PDB entry 8OWG | X-ray diffraction, 2.63 A resolution | chain A

[Chain A]
Molecule: Hepatocyte growth factor receptor
Source organism: Homo sapiens
Notes: EC 2.7.10.1
Reference sequence: P08581 (MET_HUMAN); residues 1038-1346 here = UniProt positions 1038-1346
Chain sequence (309 residues; row label = number of the first residue in the row):
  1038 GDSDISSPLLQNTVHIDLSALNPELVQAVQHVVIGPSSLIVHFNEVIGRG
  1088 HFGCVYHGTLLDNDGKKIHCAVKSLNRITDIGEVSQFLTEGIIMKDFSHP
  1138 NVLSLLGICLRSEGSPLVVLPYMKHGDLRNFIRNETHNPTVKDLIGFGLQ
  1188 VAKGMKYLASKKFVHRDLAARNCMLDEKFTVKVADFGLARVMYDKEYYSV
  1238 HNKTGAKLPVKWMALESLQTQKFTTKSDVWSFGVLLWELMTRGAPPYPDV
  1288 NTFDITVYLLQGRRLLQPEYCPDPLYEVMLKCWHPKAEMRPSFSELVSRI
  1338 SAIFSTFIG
Disordered / not traced: 1038-1059, 1080-1089, 1100-1104, 1114-1118, 1148-1151, 1229-1245, 1345-1346
Sequence notes: engineered mutation Val-1228 (Asp in P08581)
Small-molecule neighbours: W40 (5-[3,5-bis(fluoranyl)phenyl]-1-[(1S)-1-phenylethyl]pyrimidine-2,4-dione): Phe-1124, Glu-1127, Gly-1128, Met-1131, Phe-1134, Val-1139, Leu-1140, Ser-1141, Leu-1142, Ile-1145, Val-1155, Leu-1157, Leu-1195, Phe-1200, His-1202, Val-1220, Ala-1221, Asp-1222, Leu-1225, Val-1228
UniProt features mapped onto this chain:
  - active site: Asp-1204 (Proton acceptor)
  - binding site (ATP): Ile-1084 to Val-1092, Lys-1110
  - modified residue: Tyr-1230 (Phosphotyrosine), Tyr-1234 (Phosphotyrosine), Tyr-1235 (Phosphotyrosine), Thr-1289 (Phosphothreonine)
  - natural variant: Val-1092 (V1092I: In RCCP), His-1094 (H1094L: In RCCP; H1094R: In RCCP; H1094Y: In RCCP), His-1106 (H1106D: In RCCP), Met-1131 (M1131T: In RCCP), Thr-1173 (T1173I: In HCC), Val-1188 (V1188L: In RCCP), Leu-1195 (L1195V: In RCCP), Val-1220 (V1220I: In RCCP), Tyr-1230 (Y1230C: In RCCP; Y1230D: In RCCP; Y1230H: In RCCP), Tyr-1234 (Y1234C: In DA11), Lys-1244 (K1244R: In HCC), Met-1250 (M1250I: In HCC; M1250T: In RCCP), 1 further natural variant entry in UniProt
  - mutagenesis: Tyr-1234 (Y1234F: Complete loss of kinase activity and of ligand-induced ubiquitination. Alters interaction with PTPN1 and PTPN2. Loss of interaction with PTPN1 and PTPN2; when associated with F-1235), Tyr-1235 (Y1235F: Complete loss of kinase activity. Alters interaction with PTPN1 and PTPN2. Loss of interaction with PTPN1 and PTPN2; when associated with F-1234), Tyr-1313 (Y1313F: No effect on ligand-induced CBL-mediated ubiquitination; when associated with F-1349, F-1356 and F-1365)
Reported in the primary citation:
  - binding site for W40: Phe-1124, Leu-1140, Asp-1222
  - conformationally variable residues (side-chain flip): Phe-1223
  - mutagenesis - D1228V: unchanged binding to W40
  - post-translational modification sites: Tyr-1234

[Overview]
Bound to chain A: compound W40. Curated annotation (UniProt) lists active-site residue Asp-1204, 10
ATP-binding residues and 3 mutagenesis sites. From the paper: a binding site for W40 at Phe-1124, Leu-1140 and
Asp-1222; D1228V leaves binding to W40 unchanged.
Chain A is Hepatocyte growth factor receptor (Homo sapiens); the structure, Crystal structure of D1228V c-MET
bound by compound 2, was determined by X-ray diffraction, deposited together with 8OUU, 8OUV, 8OV7, 8OVZ and
8OW3.
